PDB entry 8FWE | electron microscopy, 3.46 A resolution | chains AY and Ab of the 102 polymer chains in the assembly

# Chain AY (and Ab)
Protein: Tail-tube, gp21
From: Agrobacterium phage Milano
Notes: chain Ab of this document is another copy of the same molecule, construct and numbering; everything in this record applies to it too
UniProt: A0A482MHE7 (A0A482MHE7_9CAUD); residues 1-136 here = UniProt positions 1-136
Amino-acid sequence (136 residues; each row starts with the number of its first residue):
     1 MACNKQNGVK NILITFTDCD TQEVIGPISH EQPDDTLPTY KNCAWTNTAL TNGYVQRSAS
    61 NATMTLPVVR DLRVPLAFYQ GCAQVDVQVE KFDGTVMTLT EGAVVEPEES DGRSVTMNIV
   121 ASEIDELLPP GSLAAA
Not modelled in the structure: 1-2, 131-136

# Interface between chain AY and chain Ab
Contacting residue pairs (47):
  Asn4(AY) with Arg113(Ab)
  Lys5(AY) with Arg113(Ab), hydrogen bond (backbone-side chain)
  Asn7(AY) with Arg113(Ab)
  Leu37(AY) with Asp111(Ab)
  Pro38(AY) with Asp111(Ab)
  Thr39(AY) with Glu109(Ab), hydrogen bond; Ser110(Ab); Asp111(Ab)
  Tyr40(AY) with Gln80(Ab), hydrogen bond (backbone-side chain); Glu109(Ab), hydrogen bond (backbone-side chain); Ser110(Ab), hydrogen bond (backbone-backbone)
  Lys41(AY) with Gln80(Ab); Pro107(Ab); Glu109(Ab)
  Asn42(AY) with Leu76(Ab); Ala77(Ab)
  Cys43(AY) with Gly81(Ab); Cys82(Ab), disulfide
  Trp45(AY) with Gly81(Ab)
  Asn47(AY) with Val104(Ab); Val105(Ab); Glu106(Ab)
  Thr48(AY) with Val105(Ab)
  Ala49(AY) with Val105(Ab)
  Leu50(AY) with Asn61(Ab), hydrogen bond (backbone-side chain)
  Thr51(AY) with Ala59(Ab), hydrogen bond (side chain-backbone); Ser60(Ab); Asn61(Ab)
  Asn52(AY) with Ser60(Ab); Asn61(Ab), hydrogen bond (backbone-side chain)
  Gly53(AY) with Asn61(Ab), hydrogen bond (backbone-side chain); Ala121(Ab); Ser122(Ab)
  Arg57(AY) with Gly81(Ab)
  Thr63(AY) with Glu109(Ab), hydrogen bond
  Lys91(AY) with Asp111(Ab), hydrogen bond (side chain-backbone); Gly112(Ab)
  Asp93(AY) with Arg113(Ab), salt bridge
  Thr95(AY) with Leu72(Ab)
  Glu126(AY) with Arg70(Ab), salt bridge; Pro75(Ab); Leu76(Ab), hydrogen bond (side chain-backbone)
  Leu128(AY) with Arg70(Ab); Leu72(Ab); Arg73(Ab); Pro75(Ab), hydrophobic
  Pro129(AY) with Leu72(Ab)
Interface residues without a listed pair, chain AY (30 interface residues in all): Tyr54, Met64, Thr65, Met97
Interface residues without a listed pair, chain Ab (26 interface residues in all): Glu31, Val74, Glu108
Inter-chain disulfides: Cys43(AY)-Cys82(Ab)

# In short
30 residues of chain AY and 26 residues of chain Ab are in contact, with 1 disulfide bond, 12 hydrogen bonds
and 2 salt bridges. Among the polar pairs are Asp93(AY)-Arg113(Ab), Glu126(AY)-Arg70(Ab) and
Lys5(AY)-Arg113(Ab).
Chain AY and chain Ab are both Tail-tube, gp21 (Agrobacterium phage Milano); the structure, Neck structure of
Agrobacterium phage Milano, C3 symmetry, was determined by electron microscopy, deposited together with 8FWG,
8FWM, 8FXP and 8FXR.
